PDB entry 8W12 | electron microscopy, 3.50 A resolution | chains D and F of the 6 polymer chains in the assembly

== Chain D ==
Name: Core protein VP3
From: Bluetongue virus (serotype 1 / isolate South Africa)
UniProtKB: Q1AE73 (Q1AE73_9REOV); residue numbers follow UniProt; this construct covers 1-901
Amino-acid sequence (921 residues; row label = number of the first residue in the row; numbers below 1 keep their minus sign (Met-19 is residue -19)):
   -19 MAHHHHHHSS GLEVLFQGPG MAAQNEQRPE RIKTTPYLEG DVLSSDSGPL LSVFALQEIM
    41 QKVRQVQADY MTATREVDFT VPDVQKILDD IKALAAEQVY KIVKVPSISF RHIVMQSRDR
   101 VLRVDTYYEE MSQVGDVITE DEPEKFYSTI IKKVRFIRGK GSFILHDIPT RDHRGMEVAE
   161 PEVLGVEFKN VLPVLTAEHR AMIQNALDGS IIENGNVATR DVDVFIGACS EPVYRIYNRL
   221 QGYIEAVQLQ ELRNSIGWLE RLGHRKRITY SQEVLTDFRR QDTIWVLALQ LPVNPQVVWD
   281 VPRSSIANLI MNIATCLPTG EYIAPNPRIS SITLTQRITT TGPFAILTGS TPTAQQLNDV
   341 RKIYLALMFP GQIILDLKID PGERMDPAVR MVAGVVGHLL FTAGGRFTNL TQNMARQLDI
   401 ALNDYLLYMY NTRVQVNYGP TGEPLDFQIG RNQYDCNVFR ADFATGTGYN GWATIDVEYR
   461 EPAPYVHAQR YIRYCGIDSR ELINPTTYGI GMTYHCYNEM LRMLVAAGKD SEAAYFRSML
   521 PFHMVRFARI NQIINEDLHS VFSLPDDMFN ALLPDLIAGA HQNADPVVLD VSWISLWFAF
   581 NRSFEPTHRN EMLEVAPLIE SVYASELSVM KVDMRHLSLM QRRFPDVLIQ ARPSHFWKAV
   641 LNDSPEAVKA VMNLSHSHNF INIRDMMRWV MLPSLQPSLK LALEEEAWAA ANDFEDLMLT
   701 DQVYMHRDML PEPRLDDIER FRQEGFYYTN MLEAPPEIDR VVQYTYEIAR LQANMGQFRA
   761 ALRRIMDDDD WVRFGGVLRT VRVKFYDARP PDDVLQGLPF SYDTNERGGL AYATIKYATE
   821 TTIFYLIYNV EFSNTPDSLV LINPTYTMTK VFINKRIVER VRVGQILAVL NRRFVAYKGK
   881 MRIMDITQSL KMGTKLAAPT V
Disordered / not traced: -19 to 23, 52-58, 656-661, 807-810, 893-901
Construct notes: expression tag (-19 to 0)
Reported in the primary citation:
  - mutagenesis - R431F: abolished growth in response to reverse genetics method

== Chain F ==
Name: VP6
From: Bluetongue virus (serotype 1 / isolate South Africa)
UniProtKB: Q91HQ0 (Q91HQ0_9REOV); the construct lacks a stretch of the UniProt sequence and is renumbered around it, so the offset changes along the chain: 1-33 = UniProt 1-33; 158-187 = UniProt 34-63; 188-329 = UniProt 188-329
Amino-acid sequence (205 residues; numbered 1 to 329; 124 numbers in that range are skipped by the numbering (no residue carries them; nothing is unmodelled there); the number before each row is that of its first residue):
     1 MSAAMLLAPG DVIKRSSEEL KQRQIQINLI DWT
   158 EGESEKESKA EAKEGDKAEE LKDGEGTQSE RDLRRKEKSG AHAKAAERGR RKQGKKPHGD
   218 AQREGTEEEK TSEEPASVGI TIEGVMSQKK LLSMIGGVER KMAPIGARES AVMLVSNSIK
   278 DVVRATAYFT APTGDPHWKE VAREASKKKN ILAYTSTGGD VKTEFLHLID HL
Disordered / not traced: 1-3, 158-259

== Interface between chain D and chain F ==
Residue-residue contacts - 10 pairs, chain D then chain F:
  Asn306(D) - Ile262(F)
  Asn306(D) - Glu266(F)  hydrogen bond
  Arg308(D) - Ile262(F)
  Arg308(D) - Glu266(F)  salt bridge
  Pro485(D) - Ala264(F)
  Pro485(D) - Arg265(F)
  Thr486(D) - Arg265(F)
  Thr486(D) - Glu266(F)
  Ile490(D) - Ile262(F)
  Pro521(D) - Ile262(F)
Other interface residues (no listed pair), chain D (12 interface residues in all): Glu301, Pro307, Ser518, Phe522, Val525, Glu585
Other interface residues (no listed pair), chain F (9 interface residues in all): Gln24, Gly263, Ser267, Ala268, Met270

== In short ==
The interface between chain D and chain F involves 12 residues on one side and 9 on the other, with 1 hydrogen
bond and 1 salt bridge. Among the polar pairs are Arg308(D)-Glu266(F) and Asn306(D)-Glu266(F). The paper
reports that R431F of chain D abolishes growth in response to reverse genetics method.
Chain D is Core protein VP3 and chain F is VP6, both from Bluetongue virus (serotype 1 / isolate South
Africa); the structure, Cryo-EM structure of VP3-VP6 heterohexamer, was determined by electron microscopy
(same publication as 8W19, 8W1C, 8W1O, 8W1R and 8W1S).
